Entry 7TFO (electron microscopy, 4.10 A resolution (low resolution: residue-level contacts below are approximate; hydrogen-bond / salt-bridge calls are withheld)); this record covers chains X and Y of the 12 polymer chains in the assembly.

Chain X (and Y):
Protein: Envelope glycoprotein BG505 SOSIP.664 - gp41
From: Human immunodeficiency virus 1
Notes: chain Y of this document is another copy of the same molecule, construct and numbering; everything in this record applies to it too
UniProt: Q2N0S6 (Q2N0S6_9HIV1); residues 512-664 here correspond to UniProt positions 509-661 (UniProt number = residue number - 3)
Amino-acid sequence (153 residues; row label = number of the first residue in the row):
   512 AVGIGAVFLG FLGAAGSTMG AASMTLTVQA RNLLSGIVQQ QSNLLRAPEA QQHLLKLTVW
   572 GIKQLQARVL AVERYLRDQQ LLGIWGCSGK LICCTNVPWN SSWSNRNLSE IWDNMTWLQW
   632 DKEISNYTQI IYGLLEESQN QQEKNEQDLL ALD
Unresolved in the structure: 512-513, 543-562, 658-664 (chain Y: 512-521, 547-562, 655-664)
Differences from the reference sequence: conflict Pro559 (Ile556 in Q2N0S6), Cys605 (Thr602 in Q2N0S6)
Disulfides: Cys598-Cys604

Chain X / chain Y interface:
Pairs across the interface (17; chain X residue first):
  Leu566(X) - Leu565(Y)
  Val570(X) - Leu565(Y)
  Ile573(X) - Ile573(Y)
  Ile573(X) - Leu576(Y)
  Gln577(X) - Leu576(Y)
  Gln577(X) - Arg579(Y)
  Val580(X) - Val580(Y)
  Leu581(X) - Arg579(Y)
  Glu584(X) - Leu545(Y)
  Glu584(X) - Val583(Y)
  Leu587(X) - Tyr586(Y)
  Gln591(X) - Leu544(Y)
  Gln591(X) - Leu545(Y)
  Gln591(X) - Tyr586(Y)
  Gly594(X) - Gly600(Y)
  Ser599(X) - Ser599(Y)
  Glu654(X) - Ile603(Y)
Other interface residues (no listed pair), chain X (14 interface residues in all): Thr569, Leu576
Other interface residues (no listed pair), chain Y (18 interface residues in all): Ala541, Leu566, Thr569, Gln575, Leu587, Lys601

In short:
14 residues of chain X face 18 of chain Y across their interface.
Both chains are Envelope glycoprotein BG505 SOSIP.664 - gp41 (Human immunodeficiency virus 1). Entry 7TFO
(Cryo-EM structure of HIV-1 Env trimer BG505 SOSIP.664 in complex with CD4bs antibody Ab1573) was determined
by electron microscopy (same publication as 7RYU, 7RYV and 7TFN).
